PDB entry 3SHJ | X-ray diffraction, 2.80 A resolution | chains N and 1 of the 28 polymer chains in the assembly

== Chain N ==
Name: Proteasome component PRE3
From: Saccharomyces cerevisiae
Notes: EC 3.4.25.1
UniProt: P38624 (PSB6_YEAST); the construct lacks a stretch of the UniProt sequence and is renumbered around it, so the offset changes along the chain: 1-70 = UniProt 20-89; 72-92 = UniProt 90-110; 94-105 = UniProt 111-122; 106-181 = UniProt 125-200; 1 more segments
Amino-acid sequence (196 residues; numbered 1 to 187 plus 12 insertion-coded residues; 3 numbers in that range are skipped by the numbering (no residue carries them; nothing is unmodelled there); the number before each row is that of its first residue; a row labelled like 10A-10B holds insertion residues (10A, then the next letters in order)):
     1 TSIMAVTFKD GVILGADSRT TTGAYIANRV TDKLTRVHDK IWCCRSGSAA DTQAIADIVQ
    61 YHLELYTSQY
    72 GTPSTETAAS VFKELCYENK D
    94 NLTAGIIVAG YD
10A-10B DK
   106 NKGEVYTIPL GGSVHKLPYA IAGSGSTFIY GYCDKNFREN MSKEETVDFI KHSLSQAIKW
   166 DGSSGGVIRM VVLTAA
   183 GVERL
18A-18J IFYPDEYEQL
Swiss-Prot annotation at these positions:
  - active site: Thr1 (Nucleophile)

== Chain 1 ==
Name: Proteasome component PRE4
From: Saccharomyces cerevisiae
Notes: EC 3.4.25.1
UniProt: P30657 (PSB4_YEAST); the construct lacks a stretch of the UniProt sequence and is renumbered around it, so the offset changes along the chain: -8 to -1 = UniProt 34-41; 1-70 = UniProt 42-111; 74-92 = UniProt 120-138; 93-105 = UniProt 141-153; 3 more segments
Amino-acid sequence (233 residues; row label = number of the first residue in the row; note: 6 numbers in that range are skipped by the numbering (no residue carries them; nothing is unmodelled there); a row labelled like 71B-71D holds insertion residues (71B, then the next letters in order); numbers below 1 keep their minus sign (Thr-8 is residue -8)):
    -8 TQQPIVTG
     1 TSVISMKYDN GVIIAADNLG SYGSLLRFNG VERLIPVGDN TVVGISGDIS DMQHIERLLK
    61 DLVTENAYDN
   69A P
   69C L
   70A A
   71A D
    72 A
71B-71D EEA
    74 LEPSYIFEYL ATVMYQRRS
92A-92B KM
    93 NPLWNAIIVA GVQ
10A-10B SN
   106 GDQFLRYVNL LGVTYSSPTL ATGFGAHMAN PLLRKV
14A-14G VDRESDI
   144 PKTTVQVAEE AIVNAMRVLY YRDARSSRNF SLAIIDKN
   18A T
   183 GLTFKKNLQV ENMKWDFAKD IKGYGTQKI

== Chain N / chain 1 interface ==
Pairs across the interface (62):
  Ile18A(N) - Ala200(1)
  Ile18A(N) - Lys201(1)
  Tyr18C(N) - Trp197(1)
  Tyr18C(N) - Asp198(1)
  Tyr18C(N) - Lys201(1)
  Pro18D(N) - Trp197(1)
  Asp18E(N) - Arg171(1)  salt bridge
  Asp18E(N) - Met195(1)
  Glu18H(N) - Tyr163(1)  hydrogen bond
  Glu18H(N) - Arg171(1)  salt bridge
  Arg19(N) - Ala167(1)
  Thr21(N) - Ala167(1)
  Ala24(N) - Phe129(1)  hydrophobic
  Ala24(N) - Arg165(1)
  Ala24(N) - Asp166(1)
  Ala24(N) - Ala167(1)  hydrogen bond (backbone-backbone)
  Tyr25(N) - Phe129(1)  hydrophobic
  Tyr25(N) - Arg165(1)
  Ile26(N) - Tyr164(1)
  Ile26(N) - Arg165(1)  hydrogen bond (backbone-backbone)
  Ile26(N) - Asp166(1)
  Ile26(N) - Ala167(1)
  Ala27(N) - Arg165(1)  hydrogen bond (backbone-side chain)
  Arg29(N) - Tyr164(1)
  Arg29(N) - Arg165(1)
  Arg29(N) - Lys196(1)  hydrogen bond (side chain-backbone)
  Arg29(N) - Trp197(1)
  Arg29(N) - Phe199(1)
  Val30(N) - Phe199(1)  hydrophobic
  Val30(N) - Ala200(1)  hydrophobic
  Val30(N) - Ile203(1)  hydrophobic
  Asp32(N) - Lys204(1)
  Asp32(N) - Gly205(1)  hydrogen bond (side chain-backbone)
  Asp32(N) - Gln209(1)
  Leu34(N) - Gln209(1)
  Thr35(N) - Tyr206(1)
  Thr35(N) - Gln209(1)
  Arg36(N) - Gln209(1)  hydrogen bond (backbone-side chain)
  Trp42(N) - Gln209(1)
  Trp42(N) - Ile211(1)  hydrophobic
  Arg45(N) - Tyr206(1)
  Gln53(N) - Tyr206(1)  hydrogen bond (backbone-side chain)
  Ala56(N) - Tyr206(1)
  Asp57(N) - Tyr206(1)  hydrogen bond
  Phe133(N) - Leu25(1)  hydrophobic
  Lys164(N) - Leu26(1)
  Trp165(N) - Ser24(1)
  Trp165(N) - Leu25(1)
  Trp165(N) - Leu26(1)  hydrogen bond (backbone-backbone)
  Trp165(N) - Arg27(1)
  Gly167(N) - Ser24(1)  hydrogen bond (backbone-backbone)
  Gly167(N) - Leu26(1)
  Gly167(N) - Ala167(1)
  Ser168(N) - Ser24(1)
  Gly171(N) - Trp197(1)
  Val172(N) - Trp197(1)  hydrophobic
  Val172(N) - Ala200(1)  hydrophobic
  Arg174(N) - Ala200(1)  hydrogen bond (side chain-backbone)
  Arg174(N) - Ile203(1)  hydrogen bond (side chain-backbone)
  Arg186(N) - Lys204(1)
  Arg186(N) - Gln209(1)
  Arg186(N) - Ile211(1)  hydrogen bond (side chain-backbone)
Interface residues without a listed pair, chain N (37 interface residues in all): Ser18, Gly23, Asn28, Ile163, Asp166, Val184
Interface residues without a listed pair, chain 1 (26 interface residues in all): Met133, Arg168

== Overview ==
The interface between chain N and chain 1 involves 37 residues on one side and 26 on the other, with 14
hydrogen bonds and 2 salt bridges. Polar pairs include Asp18E(N)-Arg171(1), Glu18H(N)-Arg171(1) and
Glu18H(N)-Tyr163(1). Curated annotation (UniProt) lists active-site residue Thr1(N) on chain N.
Here chain N is Proteasome component PRE3 and chain 1 is Proteasome component PRE4, both from Saccharomyces
cerevisiae. Entry 3SHJ (Proteasome in complex with hydroxyurea derivative HU10) was determined by X-ray
diffraction.
